PDB entry 1SMJ | X-ray diffraction, 2.75 A resolution | chain A

# Chain A
Molecule: Bifunctional P-450:NADPH-P450 reductase
From: Bacillus megaterium
Notes: EC 1.14.14.1; fragment: cytochrome P450 102
Reference sequence: P14779 (CPXB_BACME); residue numbers follow UniProt; this construct covers 1-471
Amino-acid sequence (471 residues; row label = number of the first residue in the row):
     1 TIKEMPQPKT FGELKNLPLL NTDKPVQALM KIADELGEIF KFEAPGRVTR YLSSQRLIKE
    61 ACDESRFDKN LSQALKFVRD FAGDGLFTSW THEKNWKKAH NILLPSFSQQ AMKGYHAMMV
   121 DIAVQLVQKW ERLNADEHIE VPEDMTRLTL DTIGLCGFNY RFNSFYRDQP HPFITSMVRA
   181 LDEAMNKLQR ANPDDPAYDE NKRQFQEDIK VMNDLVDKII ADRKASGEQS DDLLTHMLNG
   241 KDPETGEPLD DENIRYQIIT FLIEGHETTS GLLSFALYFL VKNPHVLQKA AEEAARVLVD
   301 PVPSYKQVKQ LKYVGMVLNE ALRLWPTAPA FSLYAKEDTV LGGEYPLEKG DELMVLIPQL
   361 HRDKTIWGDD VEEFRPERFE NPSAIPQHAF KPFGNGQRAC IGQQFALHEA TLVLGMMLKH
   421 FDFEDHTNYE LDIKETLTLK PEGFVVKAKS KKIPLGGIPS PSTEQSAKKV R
Not modelled in the structure: 456-471
Construct notes: engineered mutation Glu264 (Ala in P14779)
Metal / ion sites: heme Fe: Glu264, Cys400
Residues lining bound ligands:
  - heme (HEM): Lys69, Leu75, Leu86, Phe87, Trp96, Phe107, Ile153, Thr260, Phe261, Glu264, Gly265, Thr268, Thr269, Leu272, Leu322, Thr327, Ala328, Phe331, Pro392, Phe393, Gly394, Gln397, Arg398, Ala399, Cys400, Ile401, Gly402, Gln403, Phe405, Ala406
  - palmitoleic acid (PAM): Leu20, Val26, Leu29, Tyr51, Ala74, Leu75, Val78, Phe87, Thr88, Leu181, Leu188, Thr260, Ile263, Glu264, Ala328, Pro329, Ala330, Met354, Leu437, Thr438
UniProt features mapped onto this chain:
  - site: Thr269 (Important for catalytic activity)
  - mutagenesis: Thr269 (T269A: Contrary to wild-type, significant decrease in the formation of the high-spin complex via substrate binding, and decreased substrate-induced reduction potential shift with saturating ...)

# Overview
Ligands of chain A: heme and palmitoleic acid. Glu264 and Cys400 coordinate a heme Fe ion. Curated annotation
(UniProt) lists one mutagenesis site.
Chain A is Bifunctional P-450:NADPH-P450 reductase (Bacillus megaterium); the structure, Structure of the
A264E mutant of cytochrome P450 BM3 complexed with palmitoleate, was determined by X-ray diffraction,
deposited together with 1SMI.
